1AN2 - chains B and A; structure by X-ray diffraction, 2.90 A resolution.

# Chain B
Molecule: 22-nt DNA strand
Organism: Mus musculus
Sequence (22 nucleotides; each row starts with the number of its first residue):
     1 GTGTAGGTCA CGTGACCTAC AC

# Chain A
Protein: Protein (transcription factor max (tf max))
Notes: fragment: dna binding domain
UniProtKB: P61244 (MAX_HUMAN); residues 22-107 here = UniProt positions 22-107
Sequence (86 residues; row label = number of the first residue in the row):
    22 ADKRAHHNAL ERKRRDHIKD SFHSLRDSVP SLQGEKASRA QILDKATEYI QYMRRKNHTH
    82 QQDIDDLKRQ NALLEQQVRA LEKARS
UniProt features mapped onto this chain:
  - region: His81 to Leu102 (Leucine-zipper)
  - modified residue: Lys66 (N6-acetyllysine), Ser107 (Phosphoserine)
  - natural variant: Asp23 (D23N: In PCC; uncertain significance), Arg25 (R25W: In PCC), Arg35 (R35C: In PCC), Arg47 to Ser52 (deletion: In PCC; uncertain significance), Arg60 (R60Q: In PDMCS; R60W: In PCC), Ile71 (I71S: In PCC), Met74 (M74V: In PCC), Arg90 (R90P: In PCC), Leu94 (L94P: In PCC), Leu102 (L102P: In PCC)
  - mutagenesis: Lys66 (K66Q: Kept nuclear localization. Loss of nuclear localization; when associated with Q-153 and Q-154; K66R: Loss of acetylation, kept nuclear localization; when associated with R-153 and R-154)

# Chain B / chain A interface
Residue-residue contacts (12; chain B residue first):
  DT8(B) - Ser59(A)  hydrogen bond to the phosphate
  DC9(B) - Arg60(A)  hydrogen bond to the phosphate
  DA10(B) - Arg60(A)  salt bridge to the phosphate
  DC11(B) - Arg33(A)  phosphate contact
  DC11(B) - Arg36(A)  salt bridge to the phosphate
  DG12(B) - Asn29(A)  phosphate contact
  DG12(B) - Arg33(A)  salt bridge to the phosphate
  DG12(B) - Arg36(A)  hydrogen bond to the base
  DT13(B) - Arg25(A)  phosphate contact
  DT13(B) - Asn29(A)  hydrogen bond to the phosphate
  DT13(B) - Glu32(A)  base contact
  DG14(B) - His28(A)  base contact
Also at the interface, not in a pair above, chain A (9 interface residues in all): Lys40

# Overview
Chain B and chain A form an interface of 7 and 9 residues respectively; the contacts include 4 hydrogen bonds
and 3 salt bridges. Polar pairs include DG12(B)-Arg36(A), DT8(B)-Ser59(A) and DC9(B)-Arg60(A). Curated
annotation (UniProt) lists one mutagenesis site on chain A.
Chain B is a 22-nt DNA strand (Mus musculus) and chain A is Protein (transcription factor max (tf max)); the
structure, Recognition by max of its cognate DNA through a dimeric B/hlh/Z domain, was determined by X-ray
diffraction.
